PDB entry 3ULF | X-ray diffraction, 2.90 A resolution | chains A and B

# Chain A (and B)
Molecule: Aureochrome1
Source organism: Vaucheria frigida
Notes: chain B of this document is another copy of the same molecule, construct and numbering; everything in this record applies to it too
UniProt: A8QW55 (A8QW55_9STRA); numbering as in UniProt (aligned over 176-337)
Chain sequence (170 residues; each row starts with the number of its first residue):
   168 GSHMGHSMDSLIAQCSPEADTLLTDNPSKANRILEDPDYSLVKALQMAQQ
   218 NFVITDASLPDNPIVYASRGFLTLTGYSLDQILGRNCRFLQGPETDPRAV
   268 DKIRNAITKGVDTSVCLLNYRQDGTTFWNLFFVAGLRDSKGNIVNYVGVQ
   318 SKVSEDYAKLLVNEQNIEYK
Disordered / not traced: 168-201, 337 (chain B: 168-206, 335-337)
Differences from the reference sequence: expression tag (168-175)
Covalently attached groups: flavin mononucleotide (FMN) linked to Cys254
Residues lining bound ligands: FMN (flavin mononucleotide): Val220, Thr222, Asn229, Asn253, Arg255, Leu257, Gln258, Val267, Ile270, Arg271, Ile274, Leu284, Asn286, Asn296, Phe298, Val300, Tyr313, Val314, Gly315, Gln317
From the paper describing this entry:
  - binding site for flavin mononucleotide: Cys254
  - conformationally variable residues (side-chain flip): Leu284, Phe298

# How chain A and chain B interact
Pairs across the interface (44):
  Glu202(A) - Val209(B)
  Asp203(A) - Asp279(B)
  Asp203(A) - Ser281(B)  hydrogen bond
  Asp203(A) - Phe299(B)
  Pro204(A) - Lys210(B)
  Pro204(A) - Gln213(B)
  Tyr206(A) - Gln213(B)  hydrogen bond (side chain-backbone)
  Tyr206(A) - Met214(B)  hydrophobic
  Tyr206(A) - Gln216(B)
  Tyr206(A) - Phe299(B)  hydrophobic
  Ser207(A) - Gln216(B)  hydrogen bond (backbone-side chain)
  Leu208(A) - Gln216(B)
  Leu208(A) - Phe219(B)  hydrophobic
  Val209(A) - Gln216(B)
  Val209(A) - Phe299(B)  hydrophobic
  Val209(A) - Ala301(B)  hydrophobic
  Leu212(A) - Leu303(B)  hydrophobic
  Leu212(A) - Val314(B)  hydrophobic
  Gln213(A) - Asp279(B)  hydrogen bond
  Gln213(A) - Gly302(B)
  Gln213(A) - Leu303(B)
  Gln216(A) - Arg304(B)
  Gln216(A) - Ser306(B)
  Gln217(A) - Leu303(B)  hydrogen bond (side chain-backbone)
  Gln217(A) - Asp305(B)
  Gln217(A) - Val311(B)
  Gln217(A) - Asn312(B)
  Phe219(A) - Leu303(B)  hydrophobic
  Phe219(A) - Asn312(B)
  Ile221(A) - Ile221(B)  hydrophobic
  Ile221(A) - Tyr233(B)  hydrophobic
  Asp223(A) - Arg236(B)  salt bridge
  Ser225(A) - Arg236(B)
  Leu226(A) - Arg236(B)
  Val232(A) - Tyr233(B)  hydrophobic
  Tyr233(A) - Val232(B)  hydrophobic
  Tyr233(A) - Asn312(B)  hydrogen bond
  Arg236(A) - Ser225(B)  hydrogen bond
  Arg236(A) - Val311(B)
  Leu303(A) - Phe219(B)  hydrophobic
  Arg304(A) - Gln217(B)
  Asp305(A) - Gln217(B)
  Ser306(A) - Gln217(B)
  Asn312(A) - Tyr233(B)  hydrogen bond
Also at the interface, not in a pair above, chain A (27 interface residues in all): Asp205, Ser235, Val311
Also at the interface, not in a pair above, chain B (29 interface residues in all): Ser235, Thr280, Val316, Ser318, Glu331

# In short
The interface between chain A and chain B involves 27 residues on one side and 29 on the other, with 8
hydrogen bonds and 1 salt bridge. Polar pairs include Asp223(A)-Arg236(B), Asp203(A)-Ser281(B) and
Tyr206(A)-Gln213(B). Covalently linked flavin mononucleotide: at Cys254(A). The paper reports a binding site
for flavin mononucleotide at Cys254(A); conformational variability at Leu284(A) and Phe298(A).
Chain A and chain B are both Aureochrome1 (Vaucheria frigida); the structure, The light state structure of the
blue-light photoreceptor Aureochrome1 LOV, was determined by X-ray diffraction, deposited together with 3UE6.
